Entry 7Z16 (electron microscopy, 2.09 A resolution); this record covers chains D and I of the 12 polymer chains in the assembly.

== Chain D ==
Molecule: Alpha-D-ribose 1-methylphosphonate 5-phosphate C-P lyase
Source organism: Escherichia coli
Notes: EC 4.7.1.1
UniProtKB: J7QYU2 (J7QYU2_ECOLX); numbering as in UniProt (aligned over 1-281)
Sequence (281 residues; numbered 1 to 281; the number before each row is that of its first residue):
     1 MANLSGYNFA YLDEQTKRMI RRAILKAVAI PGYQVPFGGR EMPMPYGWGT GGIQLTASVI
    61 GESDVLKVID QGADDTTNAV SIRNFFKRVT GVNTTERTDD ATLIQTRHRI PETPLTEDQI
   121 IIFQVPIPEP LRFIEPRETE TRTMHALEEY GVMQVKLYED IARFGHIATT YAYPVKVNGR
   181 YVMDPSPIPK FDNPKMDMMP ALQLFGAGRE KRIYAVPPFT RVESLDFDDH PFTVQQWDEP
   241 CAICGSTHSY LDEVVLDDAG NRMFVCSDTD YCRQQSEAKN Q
Unresolved in the structure: 1, 280-281
Bound ions: Zn2+: C241, C244, C266, C272

== Chain I ==
Molecule: Putative phosphonates utilization ATP-binding protein PhnK
Source organism: Escherichia coli
UniProtKB: P16678 (PHNK_ECOLI); numbering as in UniProt (aligned over 1-252)
Sequence (291 residues; each row starts with the number of its first residue):
     1 MNQPLLSVNN LTHLYAPGKG FSDVSFDLWP GEVLGIVGES GSGKTTLLKS ISARLTPQQG
    61 EIHYENRSLY AMSEADRRRL LRTEWGVVHQ HPLDGLRRQV SAGGNIGERL MATGARHYGD
   121 IRATAQKWLE EVEIPANRID DLPTTFSGGM QQRLQIARNL VTHPKLVFMD QPTGGLDVSV
   181 QARLLDLLRG LVVELNLAVV IVTHDLGVAR LLADRLLVMK QGQVVESGLT DRVLDDPHHP
   241 YTQLLVSSVL QNENLYFQGQ FGSWSHPQFE KGGGSGGGSG GGSWSHPQFE K
Unresolved in the structure: 1-2, 253-291
Sequence notes: engineered mutation Q171 (Glu in P16678); expression tag (253-291)
Bound ions: Mg2+: T45 (together with AMP-PNP)
Small-molecule neighbours:
  - AMP-PNP (ANP; phosphoaminophosphonic acid-adenylate ester), molecule 1: Y15, K19, G20, E39, S40, G41, S42, G43, K44, T45, T46, Q90, Q171, H204
  - AMP-PNP (ANP), molecule 2: R138, T144, T145, F146, S147, G148, G149, M150, G175
Curated features (UniProtKB/Swiss-Prot):
  - binding site (ATP): G38 to T45
Reported in the primary citation:
  - catalytic residues: Y15, Q90, D170, H204 (proposed by the authors, not directly observed)
  - mutagenesis - R78A/R82A: abolished growth

== How chain D and chain I interact ==
Pairs across the interface (29; chain D residue first):
  L147(D) - E74(I)
  L147(D) - A75(I)
  L147(D) - R78(I)
  L147(D) - R82(I)
  E149(D) - R78(I)  salt bridge
  E149(D) - R82(I)  salt bridge
  V152(D) - R97(I)
  Q154(D) - M111(I)
  V155(D) - V100(I)  hydrophobic
  V155(D) - E108(I)
  V155(D) - M111(I)
  Y158(D) - G103(I)
  Y158(D) - G104(I)
  Y158(D) - Y118(I)  hydrophobic
  Y158(D) - I121(I)  hydrophobic
  Y158(D) - R122(I)
  E159(D) - V100(I)
  E159(D) - S101(I)  hydrogen bond (side chain-backbone)
  E159(D) - G104(I)
  I161(D) - Y118(I)  hydrophobic
  A162(D) - Y118(I)
  D226(D) - R116(I)  salt bridge
  F227(D) - M111(I)  hydrophobic
  F227(D) - R116(I)
  D228(D) - R116(I)  salt bridge
  D229(D) - H117(I)  salt bridge
  D229(D) - Y118(I)  hydrogen bond (side chain-backbone)
  D229(D) - G119(I)  hydrogen bond (side chain-backbone)
  H230(D) - Y118(I)
Interface residues without a listed pair, chain D (17 interface residues in all): T143, E148, G151
Interface residues without a listed pair, chain I (20 interface residues in all): R79, Q99, D140

== Summary ==
The interface between chain D and chain I involves 17 residues on one side and 20 on the other; the contacts
include 3 hydrogen bonds and 5 salt bridges. Among the polar pairs are E149(D)-R78(I), E149(D)-R82(I) and
D226(D)-R116(I). The paper reports catalytic residues Y15(I), Q90(I) and D170(I) among others; R78A/R82A of
chain I abolish growth.
Here chain D is Alpha-D-ribose 1-methylphosphonate 5-phosphate C-P lyase and chain I is Putative phosphonates
utilization ATP-binding protein PhnK, both from Escherichia coli. Entry 7Z16 (E. coli C-P lyase bound to
PhnK/PhnL dual ABC dimer with AMPPNP and PhnK E171Q mutation) was determined by electron microscopy (same
publication as 7Z15, 7Z17, 7Z18 and 7Z19).
